2R4Z - chains A and B; structure by X-ray diffraction, 1.60 A resolution.

[Chain A (and B)]
Protein: Globin-1
From: Scapharca inaequivalvis
Notes: chain B of this document is another copy of the same molecule, construct and numbering; everything in this record applies to it too
Reference sequence: P02213 (GLB1_SCAIN); residues 1-146 here = UniProt positions 1-146
Chain sequence (146 residues; each row starts with the number of its first residue):
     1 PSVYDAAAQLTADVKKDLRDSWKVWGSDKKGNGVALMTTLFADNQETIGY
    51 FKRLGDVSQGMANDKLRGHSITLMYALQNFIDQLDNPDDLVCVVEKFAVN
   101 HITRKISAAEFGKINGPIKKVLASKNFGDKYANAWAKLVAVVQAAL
Not modelled in the structure: 1 (chain B: fully traced)
Differences from the reference sequence: engineered mutation Trp-25 (Ile in P02213)
Ion coordination: heme Fe: His-101 (together with carbon monoxide)
Ligand contacts:
  - carbon monoxide (CMO): Met-37, Phe-51, His-69, Leu-73, His-101
  - heme (HEM): Leu-40, Thr-47, Tyr-50, Phe-51, Arg-53, Leu-54, His-69, Thr-72, Leu-73, Ala-76, Leu-77, Phe-80, Phe-97, Asn-100, His-101, Arg-104, Ile-106, Glu-110, Phe-111, Ile-114, Ile-118
UniProt features mapped onto this chain:
  - binding site (heme b): His-101

[How chain A and chain B interact]
Pairs across the interface (34):
  Lys-30(A) with Asn-86(B); Asp-89(B), salt bridge
  Arg-53(A) with Val-99(B)
  Asp-64(A) with Cys-92(B)
  Arg-67(A) with Asp-88(B), hydrogen bond (side chain-backbone); Asp-89(B), salt bridge; Cys-92(B)
  Gly-68(A) with Cys-92(B)
  Ile-71(A) with Asn-79(B); Gln-83(B); Val-93(B), hydrophobic
  Thr-72(A) with Asn-79(B), hydrogen bond; Lys-96(B); Phe-97(B)
  Tyr-75(A) with Gln-78(B); Asn-79(B); Asp-82(B), hydrogen bond; Gln-83(B)
  Gln-78(A) with Tyr-75(B)
  Asn-79(A) with Ile-71(B); Thr-72(B), hydrogen bond; Tyr-75(B)
  Asp-82(A) with Tyr-75(B), hydrogen bond
  Gln-83(A) with Ile-71(B); Tyr-75(B)
  Asp-88(A) with Arg-67(B), hydrogen bond (backbone-side chain)
  Asp-89(A) with Lys-30(B), salt bridge; Arg-67(B), salt bridge
  Cys-92(A) with Asp-64(B); Arg-67(B); Gly-68(B)
  Lys-96(A) with Thr-72(B)
  Phe-97(A) with Thr-72(B)
  Val-99(A) with Arg-53(B)
Also at the interface, not in a pair above, chain A (21 interface residues in all): His-69, Asn-86, Val-93
Also at the interface, not in a pair above, chain B (21 interface residues in all): His-69

[In short]
The chain A/chain B interface involves 21 residues from each chain, with 6 hydrogen bonds and 4 salt bridges.
Polar contacts include Lys-30(A)/Asp-89(B), Arg-67(A)/Asp-89(B) and Arg-67(A)/Asp-88(B). Ligands of chain A:
heme and carbon monoxide. From UniProt: heme b-binding residue His-101(A) on chain A.
Chain A and chain B are both Globin-1 (Scapharca inaequivalvis); the structure, Ligand Migration and Binding
in The Dimeric Hemoglobin of Scapharca Inaequivalvis: Structure of I25W with CO, was determined by X-ray
diffraction, deposited together with 2R4W, 2R4X, 2R4Y, 2Z85 and 2Z8A.
